PDB entry 8FE1 | electron microscopy, 3.00 A resolution | chains D and E of the 5 polymer chains in the assembly

Chain D:
Protein: Glycine receptor subunit alphaZ1
Source organism: Danio rerio
UniProtKB: O93430 (GLRA1_DANRE); residue numbers follow UniProt; this construct covers 1-444
Chain sequence (458 residues; each row starts with the number of its first residue):
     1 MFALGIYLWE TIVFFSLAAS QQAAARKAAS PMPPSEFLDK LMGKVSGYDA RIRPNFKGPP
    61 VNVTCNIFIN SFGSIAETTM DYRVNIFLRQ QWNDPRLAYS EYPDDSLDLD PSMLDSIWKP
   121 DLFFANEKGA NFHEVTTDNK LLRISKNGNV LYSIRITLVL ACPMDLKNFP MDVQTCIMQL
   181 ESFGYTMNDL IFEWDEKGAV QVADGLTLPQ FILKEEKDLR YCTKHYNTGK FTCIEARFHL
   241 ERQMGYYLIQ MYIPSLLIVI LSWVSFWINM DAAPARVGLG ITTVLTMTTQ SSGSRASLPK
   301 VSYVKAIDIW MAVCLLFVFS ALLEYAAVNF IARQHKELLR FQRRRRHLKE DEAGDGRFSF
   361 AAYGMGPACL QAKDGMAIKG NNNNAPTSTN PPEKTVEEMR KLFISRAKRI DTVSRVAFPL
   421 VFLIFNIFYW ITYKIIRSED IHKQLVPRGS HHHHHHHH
Disordered / not traced: 1-30, 337-395, 445-458
Covalent attachments: N-acetylglucosamine (NAG) linked to Asn62
Differences from the reference sequence: expression tag (445-458)
Ligand contacts:
  - glycine (GLY), molecule 1: Phe87, Arg89, Leu141, Ser153
  - glycine (GLY), molecule 2: Ser182, Phe183, Tyr226, Thr228, Phe231
  - ivermectin (IVM; (2aE,4E,5'S,6S,6'R,7S,8E,11R,13R,15S,17aR,20R,20aR,20bS)-6'-[(2S)-butan-2-yl]-20,20b-dihydroxy-5',6,8,19-tetramethyl-17 -oxo-3',4',5',6,6',10,11,14,15,17,17a,20,20a,20b-tetradecahydro-2H,7H-spiro[11,15-methanofuro[4,3,2-pq][2,6]benzodioxacy clooctadecine-13,2'-pyran]-7-yl 2,6-dideoxy-4-O-(2,6-dideoxy-3-O-methyl-alpha-L-arabino-hexopyranosyl)-3-O-methyl-alpha-L-arabino-hexopyranoside), molecule 1: Leu248, Ile249, Gln250, Ile253, Pro254, Leu256, Leu257, Ile260
  - ivermectin (IVM), molecule 2: Thr288, Ser291, Ser292, Arg295, Ser302, Val304, Asp308, Ile309, Ala312, Leu315, Leu316, Phe319
  - 1,2-dimyristoyl-sn-glycero-3-phosphocholine (PX4), molecule 1: Lys167, Ile309, Val313, Phe425, Phe428, Tyr429, Thr432, Tyr433, Ile436
  - 1,2-dimyristoyl-sn-glycero-3-phosphocholine (PX4), molecule 2: Leu323, Ala326, Ala327, Phe330, Ile331, Arg406
  - 1,2-dimyristoyl-sn-glycero-3-phosphocholine (PX4), molecule 3: Phe422, Leu423, Asn426, Ile427, Trp430, Lys434
UniProt features mapped onto this chain:
  - binding site (glycine): Arg89, Ser153, Thr228
  - binding site (Zn(2+)): Glu216, Asp218, His239
  - binding site (strychnine): Tyr226 to Phe231
  - site: Leu285 (Important for obstruction of the ion pore in the closed conformation)
  - glycosylation: Asn62 (N-linked (GlcNAc...) asparagine)
What the authors report for this chain:
  - binding site for ivermectin: Ile249, Gln250, Pro254, Leu257, Ser291, Arg295, Val304, Ala312, Leu315
  - post-translational modification sites: Asn62

Chain E:
Protein: Glycine receptor beta subunit 2
Source organism: Danio rerio
UniProtKB: Q6DC22 (Q6DC22_DANRE); residues 24-494 here = UniProt positions 24-494
Chain sequence (591 residues; row label = number of the first residue in the row; numbers below 1 keep their minus sign (Met-80 is residue -80)):
   -80 MKALKVIFML LIICLWMEGG FTKEKSAKKW SHPQFEKGGG SGGGSGGGSW SHPQFEKGGG
   -20 SGGGSGGGSW SHPQFEKGGG SGGGSGGGSW SHPQFEKENL YFQGEKSAKK GKKKGKQVYC
    40 PSQLSSEDLA RVPANSTSNI LNKLLITYDP RIRPNFKGIP VEDRVNIFIN SFGSIQETTM
   100 DYRVNIFLRQ RWNDPRLRLP QDFKSDSLTV DPKMFKCLWK PDLFFANEKS ANFHDVTQEN
   160 ILLFIFRNGD VLISMRLSVT LSCPLDLTLF PMDTQRCKMQ LESFGYTTDD LQFMWQSGDP
   220 VQMDEIALPQ FDIKQEDIEY GNCTKYYAGT GYYTCVEVIF TLRRQVGFYM MGVYAPTLLI
   280 VVLSWLSFWI NPDASAARVP LGILSVLSLS SECTSLASEL PKVSYVKAID IWLIACLLFG
   340 FASLVEYAVV QVMLNSPKLL EAERAKIATK EKAEGKTPAK NTINGMGSTP IHVSTLQVTE
   400 TRCKKVCTSK SDLRTNDFSI VGSLPRDFEL SNFDCYGKPI EVGSAFSKSQ AKNNKKPPPP
   460 KPVIPSAAKR IDLYARALFP FSFLFFNVIY WSVYLENLYF QGTETSQVAP A
Disordered / not traced: -80 to 39, 357-465, 495-510
Disulfides: Cys182-Cys196, Cys242-Cys254
Covalent attachments: N-acetylglucosamine (NAG) linked to Asn54, Asn241
Differences from the reference sequence: initiating methionine (-80); expression tag (-79 to 23, 495-510)
Ligand contacts:
  - glycine (GLY), molecule 1: Phe106, Arg108, Leu161, Ser173
  - glycine (GLY), molecule 2: Ser202, Phe203, Tyr246, Thr249, Tyr252
  - ivermectin (IVM; (2aE,4E,5'S,6S,6'R,7S,8E,11R,13R,15S,17aR,20R,20aR,20bS)-6'-[(2S)-butan-2-yl]-20,20b-dihydroxy-5',6,8,19-tetramethyl-17 -oxo-3',4',5',6,6',10,11,14,15,17,17a,20,20a,20b-tetradecahydro-2H,7H-spiro[11,15-methanofuro[4,3,2-pq][2,6]benzodioxacy clooctadecine-13,2'-pyran]-7-yl 2,6-dideoxy-4-O-(2,6-dideoxy-3-O-methyl-alpha-L-arabino-hexopyranosyl)-3-O-methyl-alpha-L-arabino-hexopyranoside), molecule 1: Gly266, Met269, Met270, Ala274, Pro275, Leu277, Leu278
  - ivermectin (IVM), molecule 2: Ser309, Cys312, Thr313, Val325, Asp329, Ile333, Leu336, Leu337, Phe340
  - 1,2-dimyristoyl-sn-glycero-3-phosphocholine (PX4): Val281, Leu285, Trp288, Arg475
What the authors report for this chain:
  - binding site for ivermectin: Ile333
  - post-translational modification sites: Asn54, Asn241

Chain D / chain E interface:
Pairs across the interface (58):
  Pro34(D) - Ile71(E)  hydrophobic
  Pro34(D) - Phe75(E)  hydrophobic
  Ser35(D) - Asp68(E)
  Leu38(D) - Arg70(E)
  Leu38(D) - Ile71(E)  hydrophobic
  Asp39(D) - Arg70(E)  salt bridge
  Phe68(D) - Tyr246(E)  hydrophobic
  Arg83(D) - Lys148(E)
  Phe87(D) - Phe203(E)  hydrophobic
  Leu107(D) - Lys76(E)
  Asp108(D) - Asp209(E)
  Asp110(D) - Arg70(E)
  Asp110(D) - Tyr205(E)
  His133(D) - Glu147(E)  salt bridge
  Val135(D) - Phe144(E)  hydrophobic
  Val135(D) - Phe152(E)
  Val135(D) - Leu176(E)
  Thr136(D) - Pro140(E)
  Thr136(D) - Leu142(E)  hydrogen bond (side chain-backbone)
  Thr136(D) - Met174(E)
  Thr137(D) - Pro140(E)
  Thr137(D) - Asp141(E)
  Asn139(D) - Phe143(E)
  Asn139(D) - Phe203(E)
  Lys140(D) - Phe203(E)
  Leu141(D) - Phe203(E)
  Leu141(D) - Gly204(E)
  Leu141(D) - Tyr252(E)
  Arg143(D) - Gly248(E)
  Arg143(D) - Thr249(E)
  Ser153(D) - Phe203(E)
  Arg155(D) - Phe143(E)
  Arg155(D) - Phe144(E)
  Arg155(D) - Ala145(E)  hydrogen bond (side chain-backbone)
  Arg155(D) - Glu147(E)  salt bridge
  Arg155(D) - Phe203(E)
  Gln210(D) - Lys321(E)
  Gln243(D) - Ser323(E)
  Gly245(D) - Ser323(E)
  Tyr246(D) - Lys321(E)
  Tyr246(D) - Val322(E)
  Tyr246(D) - Ser323(E)
  Gln250(D) - Ala316(E)
  Leu261(D) - Ile302(E)  hydrophobic
  Leu261(D) - Val305(E)  hydrophobic
  Leu261(D) - Phe340(E)  hydrophobic
  Trp267(D) - Gln350(E)
  Trp267(D) - Val351(E)
  Asn269(D) - Gln350(E)
  Asn269(D) - Asn354(E)  hydrogen bond
  Ala272(D) - Ser294(E)
  Pro274(D) - Ala295(E)  hydrophobic
  Ala275(D) - Ser294(E)
  Ala275(D) - Ala295(E)
  Ala275(D) - Val298(E)
  Leu279(D) - Ile302(E)  hydrophobic
  Thr282(D) - Ile302(E)
  Thr286(D) - Leu306(E)
Interface residues without a listed pair, chain D (48 interface residues in all): Arg89, Ser112, Met113, Glu134, Leu151, Ile154, Gln201, Pro209, Ile249, Ile258, Ile260, Val264, Ile268, Thr283
Interface residues without a listed pair, chain E (46 interface residues in all): Leu107, Lys139, Ala150, Thr206, Ala247, Leu303, Leu343, Ala347

Summary:
48 residues of chain D and 46 residues of chain E are in contact, with 3 hydrogen bonds and 3 salt bridges.
Among the polar pairs are Asp39(D)-Arg70(E), His133(D)-Glu147(E) and Arg155(D)-Glu147(E). The paper reports a
binding site for ivermectin at Ile249(D), Gln250(D) and Ile333(E) among others; modification sites Asn62(D)
and Asn54(E) among others.
Here chain D is Glycine receptor subunit alphaZ1 and chain E is Glycine receptor beta subunit 2, both from
Danio rerio. Entry 8FE1 (Alpha1/BetaB Heteromeric Glycine Receptor in 1 mM Glycine 20 uM Ivermectin State) was
determined by electron microscopy (same publication as 7TU9 and 7TVI).
